7PIS - chains a and 3 of the 56 polymer chains in the assembly; structure by electron microscopy, 15.00 A resolution (very low resolution: no residue pairs are listed; an interface is given only as per-side residue counts).

[Chain a]
Protein: 50S ribosomal protein L2
From: Mycoplasma pneumoniae M129
UniProt: P75577 (RL2_MYCPN); residues 1-287 here = UniProt positions 1-287
Chain sequence (287 residues; numbered 1 to 287; the number before each row is that of its first residue):
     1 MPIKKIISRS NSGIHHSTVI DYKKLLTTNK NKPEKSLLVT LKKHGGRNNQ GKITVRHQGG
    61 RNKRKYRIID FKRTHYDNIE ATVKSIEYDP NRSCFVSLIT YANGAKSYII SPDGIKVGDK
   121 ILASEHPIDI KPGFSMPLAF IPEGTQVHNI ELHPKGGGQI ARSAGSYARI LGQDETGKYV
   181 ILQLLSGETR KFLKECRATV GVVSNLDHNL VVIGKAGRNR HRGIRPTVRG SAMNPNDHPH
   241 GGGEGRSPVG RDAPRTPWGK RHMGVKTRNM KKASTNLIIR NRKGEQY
Disordered / not traced: 1, 287

[Chain 3]
Molecule: 23S ribosomal RNA
From: Mycoplasma pneumoniae M129
Sequence (2907 nucleotides; numbered 1 to 2907; the number before each row is that of its first residue):
     1 UACAAUAAGU UACUAAGGGC UUAUGGUGGA UGCCUUGGCA CUAAUAGGCG AUGAAGGACG
    61 UGUUAACCUG CGAUAAGCUU CGGGUAGGUG GUAAGAACCU CAGAUCCGGA GAUUUCCGAA
   121 UGGAGCAAUC CGGUAGUUGG AAACAGCUAU CAUUAAUUGA UGAAUAAAUA GUCAAUUAAA
   181 GCAAUACGUG GUGAAGUGAA ACAUCUCAGU AGCCACAGGA AAAGAAAACG AAUGUGAUUC
   241 CGUGUGUAGU GGCGAGCGAA AGCGGAACAG GCCAAACUUA UCAUUAGAUA GGGGUUGUAG
   301 GGCUUGCAAU GUGGACUUGA AAACGAUAGA AGAAGCUGUU GGAAAGCAGC GCGCAAAAGG
   361 GUGAUAGCCC CGUAUUUGAA AUUGUUUUCA UACCUAGCGA GAUCCCUGAG UAGCUCGGAA
   421 AACGUUAUUU UGAGUGAAUC UGCCCAGACC AUUGGGUAAG CCUAAAUACU AAUUAGUGAC
   481 CGAUAGCGAA ACAGUACCGU GAGGGAAAGG UGAAAAGAAC CCAGAGAUGG GAGUGAAAUA
   541 GAUUCUGAAA CCAUAUGCCU ACAACGUGUC AGAGCACAUU AAUGUGUGAU GGCGUGCGUU
   601 UUGAAGUAUG AGCCGGCGAG UUAUGAUAGC AAGCGUUAGU UAACCAGGAG AUGGGGAGCU
   661 GUAGCGAAAG CGAGUUUUAA AAGAGCGUUU GUUUGUUAUU AUAGACCCGA AACGGGUUGA
   721 GCUAGUCAUG AGCAGGUUGA AGGUUGAGUA ACAUCAACUG GAGGACCGAA CCGACUCUCG
   781 UUGAAACGAU AGCGGAUGAC UUGUGAUUAG GGGUGAAAUU CCAAUCGAAA UCCGUGAUAG
   841 CUGGUUCUCG UCGAAAUAGC UUUAAGGCUA GCGUGAGAUC ACAAAUAAGU GGAGGUAAAG
   901 CUACUGAAUG UAUGAUGGCG CCACCUAGGC GUACUGAAUA CAAUUAAACU CUGAAUGCCA
   961 UUUAUUUUAU UCUCGCAGUC AGACAGUGGG GGAUAAGCUU CAUUGUCAAG AGGGGAAGAG
  1021 CCCAGAUCAU UAAAUAAGGU CCCCAAAAUA UACUAAGUGG AAAAGGAUGU GAAAGUGCUA
  1081 AAACAGCAAG GAUGUUGGCU UAGAAGCAGC CAUCGUUUAA AGAGUGCGUA ACAGCUCACU
  1141 UGUCGAGUGU UUUUGCGCCG AAGAUGUAAC GGGGCUAAGU AUAUUACCGA AUUUAUGGAU
  1201 AAGAUUUAUA UCUUGUGGUA GACGAGCGUU GUAUUGGAGU UGAAGUCAAA GCGUGAGCAU
  1261 UGGUGGAUCC AAUACAAGUG AGAAUGCCGG CAUGAGUAAC GCUUGGGAGU GAGAAUCUCC
  1321 CAAACCGAUU GACUAAGGUU UCCUGGACCA GGGUCGUCCU UCCAGGGUUA GUCUGGACCU
  1381 AAGCUGAGGC UGAAAAGCGU AGGCGAUGGA CAACAGGUUA AUAUUCCUGU ACUUACAGUU
  1441 AGACUGAUGG AGUGACAAAG AAGGUUUUCC ACCCCCAUAA UUGGAUUUGG GGAUAAAUCA
  1501 UAAGGUGGUA CAAUAGGCAA AUCCGUUGUG CAUAACAUUG AGUGAUGAUG UCGAGUGAAU
  1561 GAGUGAUCAA GUAGCGAAGG UGGUAUUAAU CAUGCUUUCA AGAAAAGCUU CUAGGGUUAA
  1621 UCUAGCUGUA ACCAGUACCG AGAACGAACA CACGUAGUCA AGGAGAGGAU CCUAAGGUUA
  1681 GCGAGUGAAC UAUAGCCAAG GAACUCUGCA AAUUAACCCC GUAAGUUAGC GAGAAGGGGU
  1741 GCUUAUGUAA AAGUAAGCCG CAGUGAAGAA CGAGGGGGGA CUGUUUAACU AAAACACAAC
  1801 UCUAUGCCAA ACCGUAAGGU GAUGUAUAUG GGGUGACACC UGCCCAGUGC UGGAAGGUUA
  1861 AAGAAGGAGG UUAGCGCAAG CGAAGCUUUU AACUGAAGCC CCAGUGAACG GCGGCCGUAA
  1921 CUAUAACGGU CCUAAGGUAG CGAAAUUCCU AGUCGGGUAA AUUCCGUCCC GCUUGAAUGG
  1981 UGUAACCAUC UCUUGACUGU CUCGGCUAUA GACUCGGUGA AAUCCAGGUA CGGGUGAAGA
  2041 CACCCGUUAG GCGCAACGGG ACGGAAAGAC CCCGUGAAGC UUUACUGUAG CUUAAUAUUG
  2101 AUCAGGACAU UAUCAUGUAG AGAAUAGGUA GGAGCAAUCG AUGCAAGUUC GCUAGGACUU
  2161 GUUGAUGCGA AAGGUGGAAU ACUACCCUUG GUUGUGUGCU GUUCUAAUUG GUAACUGUUA
  2221 UCCAGUUUCA AGACAGUGUU AGGUGGGCAG UUUGACUGGG GCGGUCGCCU CCUAAAAGGU
  2281 AACGGAGGCG UACAAAGGUA CCUUCAGUAC GGUUGGAAAU CGUAUGUAGA GUGUAAUGGU
  2341 GUAAGGGUGC UUGACUGUGA GACAUACAGG UCGAACAGGU GAGAAAUCAG GUCAUAGUGA
  2401 UCCGGUGGUC CAGUAUGGAA UGGCCAUCGC UCAACGGAUA AAAGCUACUC CGGGGAUAAC
  2461 AGGCUGAUAC UGCCCAAGAG UUCAUAUCGA CGGCAGUGUU UGGCACCUCG AUGUCGACUC
  2521 AUCUCAUCCU CGAGCUGAAG CAGGUUCGAA GGGUUCGGCU GUUCGCCGAU UAAAGAGAUA
  2581 CGUGAGUUGG GUUCAAACCG UCGUGAGACA GGUUGGUCCC UAUCUAUUGU GCCCGUAGGA
  2641 AGAUUGAAGA GUGUUGCUUC UAGUACGAGA GGACCGAAGC GAGGACACCU CUUAUGCUCC
  2701 AGUUGUAGCG CCAGCUGCAC CGCUGGGUAG UAACGUGUCU AUUAGAUAAA CGCUGAAAGC
  2761 AUCUAAGUGU GAAACUAUCU CAAAGAUUAA UCUUCCCAUU UCGCAAGAAA GUAAGAGCCG
  2821 UCAAAGACGA UGACGUUGAU AGGUUACAGG UGUAAGCAUA GUGAUAUGUU GAGCUGAGUA
  2881 AUACUAAUUG CUCGAGGACU UAUUGGA
Disordered / not traced: 1-7, 923-927, 1560-1569, 2901-2907

[Chain a / chain 3 interface]
At this resolution (15 A) residue pairs are not listed: 159 residues of chain a and 144 of chain 3 lie at the interface.

[Overview]
159 residues of chain a and 144 residues of chain 3 are in contact.
Chain a is 50S ribosomal protein L2 and chain 3 is 23S ribosomal RNA, both from Mycoplasma pneumoniae M129;
the structure, 70S ribosome with EF-G, A*- and P/E-site tRNAs in pseudouridimycin-treated Mycoplasma
pneumoniae cells, was determined by electron microscopy, deposited together with 7OOC, 7OOD, 7P6Z, 7PAH, 7PAI,
7PAJ and 23 further entries.
